7UDS - chains D and B of the 12 polymer chains in the assembly; structure by electron microscopy, 3.10 A resolution.

[Chain D]
Molecule: 25.10C Fab Heavy Chain
Organism: Homo sapiens
Notes: antibody fragment or engineered binder
Chain sequence (226 residues; numbered 1 to 226; the number before each row is that of its first residue):
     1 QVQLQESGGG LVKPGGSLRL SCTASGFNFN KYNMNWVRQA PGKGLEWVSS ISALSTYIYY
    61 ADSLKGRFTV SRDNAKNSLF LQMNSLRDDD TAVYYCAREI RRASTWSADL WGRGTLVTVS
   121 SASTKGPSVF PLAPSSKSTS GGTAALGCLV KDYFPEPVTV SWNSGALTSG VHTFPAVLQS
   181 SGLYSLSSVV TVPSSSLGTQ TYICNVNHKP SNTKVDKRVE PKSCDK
Disordered / not traced: 1-2, 135-141, 223-226
Disulfide bonds: Cys-22/Cys-96, Cys-148/Cys-204

[Chain B]
Molecule: Glycoprotein G1
Organism: Lassa mammarenavirus
Reference sequence: Q9IMJ0 (Q9IMJ0_9VIRU); residues 1-258 here = UniProt positions 1-258
Chain sequence (258 residues; row label = number of the first residue in the row):
     1 MGQIITFFQE VPHVIEEVMN IVLIALSLLA ILKGLYNIAT CGIIGLVAFL FLCGKSCSLT
    61 LKGGYELQTL ELNMETLNMT MPLSCTKNSS HHYIRVGNET GLELTLTNTS IINHKFCNLS
   121 DAHKKNLYDH ALMSIISTFH LSIPNFNQYE AMSCDFNGGK ISVQYNLSHS YAGDAAEHCG
   181 TVANGVLQTF MRMAWGGRYI ALDSGCGNWD CIMTSYQYLI IQNTTWEDHC QFSRPSPIGY
   241 LGLLSQRTRD IYISRRRR
Disordered / not traced: 1-65, 143-152, 168-181, 196-213, 245-258
Differences from the reference sequence: engineered mutation Cys-206 (Lys in Q9IMJ0), Arg-257 (Leu in Q9IMJ0), Arg-258 (Leu in Q9IMJ0)
Disulfide bonds: Cys-85/Cys-230, Cys-117/Cys-154
Covalent attachments: glycan linked to Asn-78, Asn-98; N-acetylglucosamine (NAG) linked to Asn-88, Asn-108, Asn-118, Asn-166, Asn-223
Reported in the primary citation:
  - mutagenesis - R95M: increased binding to 36.1F
  - mutagenesis - R95M: unchanged binding to 25.10C
  - mutagenesis - R198S: unchanged binding to GPC-B MAb

[How chain D and chain B interact]
Residue-residue contacts - 15 pairs, chain D then chain B:
  Lys-31(D) / Glu-99(B)  hydrogen bond (side chain-backbone)
  Lys-31(D) / Thr-225(B)  hydrogen bond
  Ser-52(D) / Glu-227(B)
  Ala-53(D) / Glu-227(B)
  Leu-54(D) / Glu-227(B)  hydrogen bond (backbone-side chain)
  Thr-56(D) / Glu-227(B)  hydrogen bond
  Tyr-57(D) / Lys-87(B)
  Tyr-57(D) / Asp-228(B)
  Tyr-57(D) / His-229(B)  hydrogen bond (side chain-backbone)
  Tyr-57(D) / Gln-231(B)  hydrogen bond
  Arg-101(D) / Glu-75(B)  salt bridge
  Arg-101(D) / Trp-226(B)
  Ser-104(D) / Asn-73(B)
  Ser-104(D) / Glu-75(B)
  Trp-106(D) / Trp-226(B)  hydrophobic
Other interface residues (no listed pair), chain B (11 interface residues in all): Thr-100
From the paper, about this interface:
  - epitope / paratope residues, chain B: Glu-75(B)

[In short]
Chain D and chain B form an interface of 9 and 11 residues respectively, with 6 hydrogen bonds and 1 salt
bridge. Among the polar pairs are Arg-101(D)/Glu-75(B), Lys-31(D)/Glu-99(B) and Lys-31(D)/Thr-225(B).
Covalently linked N-acetylglucosamine: at Asn-88(B), Asn-108(B), Asn-118(B), Asn-166(B) and Asn-223(B). The
paper reports that R95M of chain B increases binding to 36.1F; the epitope/paratope residue Glu-75(B).
Chain D is 25.10C Fab Heavy Chain (Homo sapiens) and chain B is Glycoprotein G1 (Lassa mammarenavirus); the
structure, Structure of lineage I (Pinneo) Lassa virus glycoprotein bound to Fab 25.10C, was determined by
electron microscopy.
